5A39 - chains B and C of the 7 polymer chains in the assembly; structure by X-ray diffraction, 2.80 A resolution.

== Chain B ==
Name: DNA repair protein RAD14
Organism: Saccharomyces cerevisiae
Notes: fragment: dna binding domain
UniProtKB: P28519 (RAD14_YEAST); residues 100-214 here correspond to UniProt positions 188-302 (UniProt number = residue number + 88)
Sequence (115 residues; row label = number of the first residue in the row):
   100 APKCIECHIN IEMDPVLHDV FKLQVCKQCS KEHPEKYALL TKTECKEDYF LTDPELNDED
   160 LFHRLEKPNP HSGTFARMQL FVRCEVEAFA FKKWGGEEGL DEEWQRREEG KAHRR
Swiss-Prot annotation at these positions:
  - zinc finger: Cys103 to Cys128
  - binding site (Zn(2+)): Cys103, Cys106, Cys125, Cys128
Ion coordination: Zn2+: Cys103, Cys106, Cys125, Cys128
From the paper describing this entry:
  - binding site for the 15-nt DNA strand: Thr151, Phe174, Arg206
  - binding site for the 15-nt DNA strand (chain C): His170

== Chain C ==
Molecule: 15-nt DNA strand
Organism: Saccharomyces cerevisiae
Sequence (15 nucleotides; row label = number of the first residue in the row):
     1 TCTCTACGGT CATCA
Small-molecule neighbours: Cisplatin (CPT): DA6, DC7, DG8, DG9, DT10, DC11

== Chain B / chain C interface ==
Residue-residue contacts - 10 pairs, chain B then chain C:
  Thr151(B) - DC7(C)  hydrogen bond to the phosphate
  Thr151(B) - DG8(C)  hydrogen bond to the phosphate
  Pro153(B) - DA6(C)  phosphate contact
  Pro153(B) - DC7(C)  phosphate contact
  Pro153(B) - DG8(C)  phosphate contact
  Phe174(B) - DC14(C)  stacking on the base
  Phe174(B) - DA15(C)  base contact
  Arg206(B) - DG8(C)  salt bridge to the phosphate
  Arg206(B) - DG9(C)  salt bridge to the phosphate
  Arg206(B) - DT10(C)  salt bridge to the phosphate
Other interface residues (no listed pair), chain B (5 interface residues in all): Glu154

== Overview ==
The interface between chain B and chain C involves 5 residues on one side and 7 on the other, with 2 hydrogen
bonds, 3 salt bridges and 1 aromatic stacking contact. Polar pairs include Thr151(B)-DC7(C), Thr151(B)-DG8(C)
and Arg206(B)-DG8(C). From the paper: a binding site for the 15-nt DNA strand at Thr151(B), Phe174(B) and
Arg206(B); a binding site for the 15-nt DNA strand (chain C) at His170(B).
Here chain B is DNA repair protein RAD14 and chain C is a 15-nt DNA strand, both from Saccharomyces
cerevisiae. Entry 5A39 (Structure of Rad14 in complex with cisplatin containing DNA) was determined by X-ray
diffraction, deposited together with 5A3D.
